Entry 6M1D (electron microscopy, 4.50 A resolution (low resolution: residue-level contacts below are approximate; hydrogen-bond / salt-bridge calls are withheld)); this record covers chains B and D of the 4 polymer chains in the assembly.

== Chain B (and D) ==
Molecule: Angiotensin-converting enzyme 2
Organism: Homo sapiens
Notes: EC 3.4.17.23; chain D of this document is another copy of the same molecule, construct and numbering; everything in this record applies to it too
UniProtKB: Q9BYF1 (ACE2_HUMAN); the construct has insertions or renumbered stretches relative to UniProt, so the offset changes along the chain: -6 to 9 = UniProt 2-17; 18-805 = UniProt 18-805
Sequence (814 residues; numbered -8 to 805; the number before each row is that of its first residue; numbers below 1 keep their minus sign (Met-8 is residue -8)):
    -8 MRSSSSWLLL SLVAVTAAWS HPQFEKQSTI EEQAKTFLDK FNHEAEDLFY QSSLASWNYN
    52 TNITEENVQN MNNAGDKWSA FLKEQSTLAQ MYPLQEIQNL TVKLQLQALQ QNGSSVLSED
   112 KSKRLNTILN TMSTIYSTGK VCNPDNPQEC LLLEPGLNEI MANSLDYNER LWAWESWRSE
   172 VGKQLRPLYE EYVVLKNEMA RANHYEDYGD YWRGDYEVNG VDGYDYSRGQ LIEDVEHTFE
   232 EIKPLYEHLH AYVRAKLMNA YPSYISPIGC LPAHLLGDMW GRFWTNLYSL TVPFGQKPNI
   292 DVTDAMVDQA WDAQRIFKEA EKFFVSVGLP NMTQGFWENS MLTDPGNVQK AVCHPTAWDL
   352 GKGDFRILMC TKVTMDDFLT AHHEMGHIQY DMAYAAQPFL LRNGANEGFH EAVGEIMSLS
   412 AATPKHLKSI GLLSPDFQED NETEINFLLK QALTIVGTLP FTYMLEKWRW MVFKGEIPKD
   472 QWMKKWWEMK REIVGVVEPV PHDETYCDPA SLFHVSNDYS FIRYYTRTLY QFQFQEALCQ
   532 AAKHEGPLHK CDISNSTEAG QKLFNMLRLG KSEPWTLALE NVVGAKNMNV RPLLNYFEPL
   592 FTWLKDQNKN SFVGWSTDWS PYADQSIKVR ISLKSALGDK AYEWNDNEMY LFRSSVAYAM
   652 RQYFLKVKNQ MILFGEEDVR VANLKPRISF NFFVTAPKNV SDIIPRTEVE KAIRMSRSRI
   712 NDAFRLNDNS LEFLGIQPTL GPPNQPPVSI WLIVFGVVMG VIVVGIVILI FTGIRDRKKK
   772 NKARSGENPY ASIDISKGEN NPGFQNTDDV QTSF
Disordered / not traced: -8 to 20, 769-805
Disulfide bonds: Cys133-Cys141, Cys344-Cys361, Cys530-Cys542
Sequence notes: initiating methionine (-8); expression tag (-7); insertion (10-17)
Curated features (UniProtKB/Swiss-Prot):
  - region: Asp30 to Tyr41 (Interaction with SARS-CoV spike glycoprotein), Met82 to Pro84 (Interaction with SARS-CoV spike glycoprotein), Lys353 to Arg357 (Interaction with SARS-CoV spike glycoprotein), Arg652 to Lys659 (Essential for cleavage by ADAM17), Arg697 to Arg716 (Essential for cleavage by TMPRSS11D and TMPRSS2)
  - motif: Glu778 to Ile786 (LIR), Tyr781 to Asp785 (SH2-binding), Tyr781 to Ile784 (Endocytic sorting signal), Asn792 to Phe795 (PTB), Thr803 to Phe805 (PDZ-binding)
  - active site: Glu375 (Proton acceptor), His505 (Proton donor)
  - binding site (chloride): Arg169, Trp477, Lys481
  - binding site (substrate): Arg273, His345, Pro346, Tyr515
  - binding site (Zn(2+)): His374, His378, Glu402
  - modified residue: Tyr781 (Phosphotyrosine), Ser783 (Phosphoserine)
  - glycosylation (N-linked (GlcNAc...) asparagine): Asn53, Asn90, Asn103, Asn322, Asn432, Asn546, Asn690
  - cross-link: Lys788 (Glycyl lysine isopeptide (Lys-Gly) (interchain with G-Cter in ubiquitin))

== Chain B / chain D interface ==
Pairs across the interface (26):
  Asn636(B) - Lys657(D)
  Asp637(B) - Leu656(D)
  Asp637(B) - Met662(D)
  Asn638(B) - Arg652(D)
  Asn638(B) - Gln653(D)
  Asn638(B) - Leu656(D)
  Asn638(B) - Met662(D)
  Glu639(B) - Gln653(D)
  Glu639(B) - Lys657(D)
  Tyr641(B) - Arg652(D)
  Tyr641(B) - Leu664(D)
  Tyr641(B) - Phe665(D)
  Leu642(B) - Tyr649(D)
  Leu642(B) - Arg652(D)
  Leu642(B) - Gln653(D)
  Ser645(B) - Arg652(D)
  Tyr649(B) - Leu642(D)
  Arg652(B) - Tyr641(D)
  Arg710(B) - Ala714(D)
  Asp713(B) - Arg710(D)
  Asp713(B) - Asp713(D)
  Ala714(B) - Tyr649(D)
  Ala714(B) - Arg710(D)
  Phe715(B) - Arg710(D)
  Arg716(B) - Ser709(D)
  Arg716(B) - Arg710(D)
Other interface residues (no listed pair), chain B (17 interface residues in all): Tyr633, Glu634, Glu667
Other interface residues (no listed pair), chain D (16 interface residues in all): Ile663, Gly666

== Overview ==
17 residues of chain B and 16 residues of chain D are in contact. UniProt lists active-site residues Glu375(B)
and His505(B), 3 chloride-binding residues, 4 substrate-binding residues and 3 Zn2+-binding residues on chain
B.
Chain B and chain D are both Angiotensin-converting enzyme 2 (Homo sapiens); the structure, ACE2-B0AT1
complex, open conformation, was determined by electron microscopy (same publication as 6M17 and 6M18).
